PDB entry 8ESR | electron microscopy, 3.20 A resolution | chains 1 and O of the 56 polymer chains in the assembly

# Chain 1
Molecule: 3497-nt RNA strand
Source organism: Schizosaccharomyces pombe
Sequence (3497 nucleotides; row label = number of the first residue in the row; note: 375 numbers in that range are skipped by the numbering (no residue carries them; nothing is unmodelled there); a row labelled like 1739A-1739F holds insertion residues (1739A, then the next letters in order)):
     1 AUUUGACCUC AAAUCAGGUA GGACUACGCG CUGAACUUAA GCAUAUCAAU AAGCGCAGGA
    61 AAAGAAAAUA ACCAUGAUUC CCUCAGUAAC GGCGAGUGAA GCGGGAAAAG CUCAAAUUUG
   121 AAAUCUGGCA ACAUUUCUUU UGUUGUCCGA GUUGUAAUUU CAAGAAGCUG CUUUGAGUGU
   181 AGACGAUCGG UCUAAGUUCC UUGGAACAGG ACGUCAGAGA GGGUGAGAAC CCCGUCUUUG
   241 GUCGAUUGGA UAUGCCAUAU AAAGCGCUUU CGAAGAGUCG AGUUGUUUGG GAAUGCAGCU
   301 CUAAAUGGGU GGUAAAUUUC AUCUAAAGCU AAAUAUUGGC GAGAGACCGA UAGCGAACAA
   361 GUAGAGUGAU CGAAAGAUGA AAAGAACUUU GAAAAGAGAG UUAAAUAGUA CGUGAAAUUG
   421 CUGAAAGGGA AGCAUUGGAA AUCAGUCUUA CCUGGGUGAG AUCAGUAGUC UCUUCGCGAG
   481 ACUAUGCACU CUGAACCUGU GGUAGGUCAG CAUCAGUUUU CGGGGGCGGA AAAAGAAUAA
   541 GGGAAGGUGG CUUUCCGGGU UCUGCCUGGG GAGUGUUUAU AGCCCUUGUU GUAAUACGUC
   601 CACUGGGGAC UGAGGACUGC GGCUUCGUGC CAAGGAUGCU GACAUAAUGG UUUUCAAUGG
   661 CCCGUCUUGA AACACGGACC AAGGAGUCUA GCAUCUAUGC GAGUGUUUGG GUGAUGAAAA
   721 CCCAUCCGCG AAAUGAAAGU GAAUGCAGGU GGGAACGCCC UUGUGGCGUG CACCAUCGAC
   781 CGACCCGGAA GUUUGUCAAU GGAAGGGUUU GAGUAAGAGC AUAGCUGUUG GGACCCGAAA
   841 GAUGGUGAAC UAUGCCUGAA UAGGGUGAAG CCAGAGGAAA CUCUGGUGGA GGCUCGUAGA
   901 GAUUCUGACG UGCAAAUCGA UCUUCAAAUU UGGGUAUAGG GGCGAAAGAC UAAUCGAACC
   961 AUCUAGUAGC UGGUUCCUGC CGAAGUUUCC CUCAGGAUAG CAGAAACUCA GAUCAGUUUU
  1021 AUGAGGUAAA GCGAAUGAUU AGAGGUCUUG GGGAAGGAAU UUCCUCAACC UAUUCUCAAA
  1081 CUUUAAAUAU GUAAGACGCC CUUGUCGCUU AAUUGGACGU GGGCCAUCGA AUGAGAGUUU
  1141 CUAGUGGGCC AUUUUUGGUA AGCAGAACUG GCGAUGCGGG AUGAACCGAA CGUGAGGUUA
  1201 AGGUGCCGGA AUGUACGCUC AUCAGACACC AGAAAAGGUG UUAGUUCAUC UAGACAGCAG
  1261 GACGGUGGCC AUGGAAGUCG GAAUCCGCUA AGGAGUGUGU AACAACUCAC CUGCCGAAUG
  1321 AACUAGCCCU GAAAAUGGAU GGCGCUUAAG CGUACUACCC AUACCUCACC GUCUGGGUUA
  1381 GCUUUGAGAA GCUCAGACGA GUAGGCAGGC GUGGAGGUUU GUGACGAAGC CUUGGGCGUG
  1441 AGCCUGGGUC GAACAGCCUC UAGUGCAGAU CUUGGUGGAA GUAGCAAAUA UUCAAAUGAG
  1501 AACUUUGAAG ACUGAAGUGG GGAAAGGUUC CAUGUGAACA GCAGUUGGAC AUGGGUUAGU
  1561 CGAUCCUAAG AGAUAGGGAA GCUCCGUAUG AAAGUUGCAC GAUUUUUCGU GCCUCCUAUC
  1621 GAAAGGGAAU CCGGUUAAUA UUCCGGAACC AGAAGGUGGA AUCAACACGG CAACGUAAAU
  1681 GAAGUUGGAG ACGUCGGCGG GAGCCCUGGG AAGAGUUCUC UUUUCUUUUU AACAAACCA
1739A-1739F UUGAAC
  1741 C
  1747 ACCCUGAAAU CGGUUUAUCC GGAGCUAGGG UAUGGUGUUU GGAAGAGUUC AGCGCCUCAU
  1807 GCUGAAUCCG GUGCGCUCUC GACGGCCCUU GAAAAUCCAA CGGAAGAAUG GACCUUCGGG
  1867 UCCUUGUUUU CACAUCUGGU CGUACUCAUA ACCGCAGCAG GUCUCCAAGG UGAACAGCCU
  1927 CUAGUUGAUA GAACAAUGUA GAUAAGGGAA GUCGGCAAAA U
1967A-1967Z GGAUCCGUAACUUCGGGAUAAGGAUU
1968A-1968Z GGCUCUAAGGGUUGGGUACGUUGGGC
1969A-1969Z CUUGGAACCUGAACGGUUGCUGGACU
1970A-1970Z GAGCGUGGACCGAUGUCUUUUCUCGC
1971A-1971Z CUUUCGGGGUGAGAAGGGAUGUUGGA
1972A-1972Z CCUGCUUGGACCUUGGCGGCCGGGAA
1973A-1973Z GUCCUUGGUCGGGCUUUUCUCCUUCU
1974A-1974Z CGGGGAUUAUGCUCUUACUGGCGUAC
1975A-1975Z GUUUAACAACCAACUUAGAACUGGUA
1976A-1976Z CGGACAAGGGGAAUCUGACUGUCUAA
1977A-1977Z UUAAAACAUAGCAUUGCGAUGGCCAG
1978A-1978Z AAAGUGGUGUUGACGCAAUGUGAUUU
1979A-1979Z CUGCCCAGUGCUCUGAAUGUCAAAGU
1980A-1980Z GAAGAAAUUCAACCAAGCGCGGGUAA
1981A-1981E ACGGC
  2210 GGG
  2340 AGUAACUAUG ACUCUCUUAA GGUAGCCAAA UGCCUCGUCA UCUAACUAGU GACGCGCAUG
  2400 AAUGGAUUAA CGAGAUUCCC ACUGUCCCUA UCUACUAUCU AGCGAAACCA CAGCCUGGGG
  2460 AACGGGCCAG GCAAAAUCAG CGGGGAAAGA AGACCCUGUU GAGCUUGACU CUAGUUUGAC
  2520 AUUGUGAAGA GACAUAGAGG GUGUAGGAUA AGUGGGAGUA UGUUUCGGCA UACGCCGGUG
  2580 AAAUACCACU ACCUUUAUCG UUUCUUUACU UAAUCAAUGA AGCGGAAUUG GGAUUUAUUU
  2640 CCCAUAUUCU AGCGUUAAAG UUUCUUCGCG AACUGAUCCG CGUUGAUGAC AUUGUCAGGU
  2700 GGGGAGUUUG GCUGGGGCGG CACAUCUGUU AAAAGAUAAC GCAGGUGUCC UAAGGGGGAC
  2760 UCAUCGAGAA CAGAAAUCUC GAGUAGAAUA AAAGGGUAAA AGUCCCCUUG AUUUUGAUUU
  2820 UCAGUGUGAA UACAAACCAU GAAAGUGUGG CCUAUCGAUC CUUUGUUCCC UCGAAAUUUG
  2880 AGGACAGAGG UGCCAGAAAA GUUACCACAG GGAUAACUGG CUUGUGGCAG CCAAGCGUUC
  2940 AUAGCGACGU UGCUUUUUGA UUCUUCGAUG UCGGCUCUUC CUAUCAUACC GAAGCAGAAU
  3000 UCGGUAAGCG UUGGAUUGUU CACCCACUAA UAGGGAACGU GAGCUGGGUU UAGACCGUCG
  3060 UGAGACAGGU UAGUUUUACC CUACUGAUGA AGUGUCGUCG CAAUGGUAAU UCAACUUAGU
  3120 ACGAGAGGAA CCGUUGAUUC AGAUCAUUGG UAUUUGCGGC UGCCUGACAA GGCAAUGCCG
  3180 CGGAGCUAUC AUCUGCCGGA UAACGGCUGA ACGCCUCUAA GCCAGAAUCC GUGCCAGAAA
  3240 GCGACGAUUU UUUGGUCCGC AUGAUUUAUA UGUAUAAAAA UAGAGGUAGG ACUUGUUCCU
  3300 ACUCUCCUGU AUCGUAGAAG AUGGGCGAUG GUUGAUGAAA CGGAAGUGUU UUAUUGACUU
  3360 GUCCAUGAAA UUCCAUUGAA AUCUUGUGCG GAAUCGAAUC CAUUGCAUAC GACUUUAAUG
  3420 UGGAACGGGG UAUUGUAAGC AGUAGAGUAG CCUUGUUGUU ACGAUCUGCU GAGAUUAAGC
  3480 CUUUGUUCCC AAGAUUUG
Unresolved in the structure: 1-2, 37-47, 92-95, 287-294, 314-318, 446-505, 552-573, 625-627, 736-738, 761-763, 782-812, 861-929, 940-955, 991-994, 1024-1089, 1095-1129, 1227-1231, 1382-1386, 1486-1489, 1615-1617, 1663-1665, 1739A-1739F, 1801-1806, 1853-1871, 1894-1908, 1918-1922, 1967A-1967Z, 1968A-1968Z, 1969A-1969Z, 1970A-1970Z, 1971A-1971Z, 1972A-1972Z, 1973A-1973Z, 1974A-1974Z, 1975A-1975Z, 1976A-1976Z, 1977A-1977Z, 1978A-1978Z, 1979A-1979Z, 1980A-1980Z, 1981A-1981E, 2340-2416, 2483-2492, 2518-2694, 2708-2896, 2914-2919, 2936-2942, 2954-2969, 3015-3021, 3047-3051, 3066, 3074-3079, 3248-3268, 3290-3297, 3376-3394, 3442-3464
Differences from the reference sequence: conflict C1741 (U7796 in 157310483)

# Chain O
Protein: 60S ribosomal protein L16-B
Source organism: Schizosaccharomyces pombe
Reference sequence: O42991 (RL16B_SCHPO); numbering as in UniProt (aligned over 1-197)
Amino-acid sequence (197 residues; row label = number of the first residue in the row):
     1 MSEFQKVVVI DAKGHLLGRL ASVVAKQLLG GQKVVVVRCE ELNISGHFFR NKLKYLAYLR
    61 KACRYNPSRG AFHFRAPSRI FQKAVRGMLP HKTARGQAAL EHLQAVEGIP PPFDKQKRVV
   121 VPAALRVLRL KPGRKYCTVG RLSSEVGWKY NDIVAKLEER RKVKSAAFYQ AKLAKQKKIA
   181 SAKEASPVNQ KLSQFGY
Unresolved in the structure: 1
Curated features (UniProtKB/Swiss-Prot):
  - modified residue: Ser193 (Phosphoserine)

# Chain 1 / chain O interface
Residue-residue contacts (140; chain 1 residue first):
  A656(1) - Ala94(O)  phosphate contact
  A657(1) - Thr93(O)  phosphate contact
  A657(1) - Ala94(O)  hydrogen bond to the phosphate
  A657(1) - Arg95(O)  hydrogen bond to the phosphate
  G1205(1) - Ser22(O)  hydrogen bond to the sugar
  G1205(1) - Met88(O)  hydrogen bond to the base
  C1206(1) - Ser22(O)  hydrogen bond to the sugar
  C1206(1) - Ala25(O)  sugar contact
  C1206(1) - Lys26(O)  phosphate contact
  C1206(1) - Met88(O)  hydrogen bond to the sugar
  C1207(1) - Lys26(O)  salt bridge to the phosphate
  C1207(1) - Leu29(O)  sugar contact
  C1207(1) - Met88(O)  sugar contact
  C1207(1) - Leu89(O)  sugar contact
  C1207(1) - Pro90(O)  sugar contact
  G1208(1) - Arg95(O)  salt bridge to the phosphate
  G1209(1) - Lys26(O)  salt bridge to the phosphate
  U1212(1) - Arg19(O)  base contact
  U1212(1) - Ser22(O)  hydrogen bond to the base
  U1212(1) - Val23(O)  base contact
  U1212(1) - Ala123(O)  sugar contact
  C1220(1) - Arg134(O)  hydrogen bond to the base
  A1221(1) - Arg50(O)  base contact
  U1222(1) - His47(O)  salt bridge to the phosphate
  U1222(1) - Phe49(O)  base contact
  U1222(1) - Arg50(O)  salt bridge to the phosphate
  U1222(1) - Leu53(O)  sugar contact
  A1224(1) - Arg50(O)  salt bridge to the phosphate
  U1336(1) - Arg64(O)  hydrogen bond to the sugar
  G1337(1) - Arg60(O)  sugar contact
  G1337(1) - Lys61(O)  sugar contact
  G1337(1) - Ala62(O)  hydrogen bond to the sugar
  G1337(1) - Cys63(O)  hydrogen bond to the base
  G1337(1) - Arg64(O)  salt bridge to the phosphate
  G1338(1) - Lys61(O)  base contact
  G1342(1) - Gly87(O)  hydrogen bond to the base
  G1342(1) - Met88(O)  base contact
  C1343(1) - Lys83(O)  phosphate contact
  C1343(1) - Ala84(O)  hydrogen bond to the sugar
  C1343(1) - Gly87(O)  sugar contact
  C1343(1) - Met88(O)  base contact
  G1344(1) - Gly18(O)  hydrogen bond to the phosphate
  G1344(1) - Lys83(O)  salt bridge to the phosphate
  G1344(1) - Ala84(O)  phosphate contact
  G1344(1) - Met88(O)  sugar contact
  C1345(1) - Leu17(O)  phosphate contact
  C1345(1) - Gly18(O)  hydrogen bond to the phosphate
  C1345(1) - Arg19(O)  hydrogen bond to the phosphate
  C1345(1) - Ile44(O)  phosphate contact
  U1346(1) - Leu16(O)  phosphate contact
  U1346(1) - Arg19(O)  salt bridge to the phosphate
  U1346(1) - Ser45(O)  hydrogen bond to the phosphate
  U1346(1) - Arg50(O)  hydrogen bond to the base
  U1346(1) - Lys54(O)  base contact
  U1346(1) - Leu130(O)  sugar contact
  U1347(1) - Leu128(O)  base contact
  U1347(1) - Arg129(O)  phosphate contact
  U1347(1) - Leu130(O)  phosphate contact
  U1347(1) - Lys131(O)  hydrogen bond to the base
  U1347(1) - Arg134(O)  salt bridge to the phosphate
  A1348(1) - Arg19(O)  sugar contact
  A1349(1) - Gly18(O)  hydrogen bond to the base
  A1349(1) - Arg19(O)  salt bridge to the phosphate
  C2454(1) - Tyr65(O)  hydrogen bond to the sugar
  G2470(1) - Ala71(O)  sugar contact
  G2470(1) - Arg86(O)  salt bridge to the phosphate
  G2470(1) - His91(O)  salt bridge to the phosphate
  G2470(1) - Lys92(O)  base contact
  C2471(1) - Phe72(O)  sugar contact
  C2471(1) - Arg86(O)  salt bridge to the phosphate
  C2471(1) - His91(O)  base contact
  C2471(1) - Lys92(O)  base contact
  C2471(1) - Gln97(O)  base contact
  A2472(1) - Phe72(O)  phosphate contact
  A2472(1) - Gln97(O)  base contact
  A3082(1) - Tyr65(O)  phosphate contact
  A3082(1) - Arg69(O)  phosphate contact
  C3083(1) - Tyr65(O)  phosphate contact
  C3083(1) - Asn66(O)  phosphate contact
  C3083(1) - Arg69(O)  salt bridge to the phosphate
  U3084(1) - Asn66(O)  hydrogen bond to the phosphate
  A3101(1) - Tyr150(O)  sugar contact
  A3102(1) - Phe74(O)  sugar contact
  A3102(1) - Tyr150(O)  hydrogen bond to the phosphate
  U3103(1) - His73(O)  sugar contact
  U3103(1) - Phe74(O)  phosphate contact
  U3103(1) - Arg75(O)  hydrogen bond to the phosphate
  G3104(1) - Pro67(O)  phosphate contact
  G3104(1) - Ser68(O)  sugar contact
  G3104(1) - His73(O)  salt bridge to the phosphate
  G3104(1) - Arg75(O)  salt bridge to the phosphate
  G3105(1) - Pro67(O)  phosphate contact
  G3220(1) - Lys135(O)  phosphate contact
  C3229(1) - Glu145(O)  hydrogen bond to the sugar
  C3229(1) - Val146(O)  phosphate contact
  G3230(1) - Arg75(O)  salt bridge to the phosphate
  G3230(1) - Val146(O)  phosphate contact
  G3230(1) - Lys149(O)  hydrogen bond to the phosphate
  U3231(1) - Lys149(O)  salt bridge to the phosphate
  A3269(1) - Lys6(O)  phosphate contact
  U3272(1) - Lys6(O)  base contact
  A3275(1) - Asp114(O)  base contact
  A3275(1) - Lys115(O)  base contact
  A3275(1) - Gln116(O)  sugar contact
  A3275(1) - Lys117(O)  sugar contact
  A3275(1) - Arg118(O)  hydrogen bond to the sugar
  A3275(1) - Ser165(O)  hydrogen bond to the base
  A3275(1) - Phe168(O)  stacking on the base
  A3276(1) - Ser165(O)  sugar contact
  A3276(1) - Ala166(O)  sugar contact
  A3276(1) - Phe168(O)  phosphate contact
  A3276(1) - Tyr169(O)  stacking on the base
  A3276(1) - Lys172(O)  phosphate contact
  A3277(1) - Arg118(O)  salt bridge to the phosphate
  A3277(1) - Arg161(O)  salt bridge to the phosphate
  A3277(1) - Lys162(O)  hydrogen bond to the phosphate
  A3278(1) - Lys13(O)  phosphate contact
  A3278(1) - Arg38(O)  salt bridge to the phosphate
  A3278(1) - Lys162(O)  salt bridge to the phosphate
  A3279(1) - Lys13(O)  salt bridge to the phosphate
  U3280(1) - Val127(O)  base contact
  U3307(1) - Pro122(O)  base contact
  G3308(1) - Lys117(O)  base contact
  C3312(1) - Lys183(O)  salt bridge to the phosphate
  G3341(1) - Lys164(O)  phosphate contact
  G3342(1) - Lys164(O)  salt bridge to the phosphate
  A3343(1) - Glu107(O)  base contact
  A3343(1) - Ile109(O)  hydrogen bond to the base
  A3343(1) - Pro111(O)  sugar contact
  A3343(1) - Leu157(O)  phosphate contact
  A3343(1) - Glu158(O)  hydrogen bond to the base
  A3343(1) - Arg160(O)  salt bridge to the phosphate
  A3343(1) - Arg161(O)  base contact
  A3344(1) - Val106(O)  base contact
  A3344(1) - Pro110(O)  base contact
  A3344(1) - Pro111(O)  sugar contact
  A3344(1) - Pro112(O)  sugar contact
  G3345(1) - Pro111(O)  sugar contact
  G3347(1) - Lys115(O)  sugar contact
  U3348(1) - Lys115(O)  sugar contact
Other interface residues (no listed pair), chain 1 (63 interface residues in all): U658, U1219, C2453, G2469, A3219, U3274
Other interface residues (no listed pair), chain O (87 interface residues in all): Gly70, Gly108, Arg126, Pro132

# Overview
63 residues of chain 1 and 87 residues of chain O are in contact; the contacts include 31 hydrogen bonds, 27
salt bridges and 2 aromatic stacking contacts. Polar contacts include G1205(1)-Met88(O), U1212(1)-Ser22(O) and
C1220(1)-Arg134(O).
Chain 1 is a 3497-nt RNA strand and chain O is 60S ribosomal protein L16-B, both from Schizosaccharomyces
pombe; the structure, Ytm1 associated nascent 60S ribosome (-fkbp39) State 2, was determined by electron
microscopy together with 8ESQ, 8ETC, 8ETG, 8ETH, 8ETI, 8ETJ and 3 further entries from the same study.
